Entry 3DY8 (X-ray diffraction, 2.15 A resolution); this record covers chain A.

== Chain A ==
Molecule: human phosphodiesterase 9
Source organism: Homo sapiens
Notes: EC 3.1.4.35; fragment: Catalytic domain
UniProt: O76083 (PDE9A_HUMAN); residues 182-506 here correspond to UniProt positions 242-566 (UniProt number = residue number + 60)
Amino-acid sequence (329 residues; row label = number of the first residue in the row):
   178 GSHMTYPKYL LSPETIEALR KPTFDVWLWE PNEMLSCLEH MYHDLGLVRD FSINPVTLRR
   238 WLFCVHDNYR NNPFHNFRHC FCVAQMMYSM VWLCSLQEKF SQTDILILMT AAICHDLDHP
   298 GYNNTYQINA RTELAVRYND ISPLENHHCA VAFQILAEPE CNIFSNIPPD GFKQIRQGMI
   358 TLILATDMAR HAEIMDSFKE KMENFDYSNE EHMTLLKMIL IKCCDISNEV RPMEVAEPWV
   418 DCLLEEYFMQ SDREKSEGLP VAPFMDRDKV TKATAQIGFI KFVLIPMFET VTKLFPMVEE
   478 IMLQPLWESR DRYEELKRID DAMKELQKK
Disordered / not traced: 506
Construct notes: expression tag (178-181)
Curated features (UniProtKB/Swiss-Prot):
  - active site: His-252 (Proton donor)
  - binding site (3',5'-cyclic GMP): His-252 to His-256, Asp-293, Asp-402, Tyr-424, Ala-452, Gln-453
  - binding site (Zn(2+)): His-256, His-292, Asp-293, Asp-402
  - binding site (Mg(2+)): Asp-293
  - modified residue: Ser-319 (Phosphoserine)
Metal / ion sites: Mn2+: Asp-293, Asp-402; Mg2+: Asp-293 (together with guanosine-5'-monophosphate)
Small-molecule neighbours: guanosine-5'-monophosphate (5GP): Phe-251, His-252, His-256, His-292, Asp-293, His-296, Thr-363, Met-365, Asp-402, Ile-403, Glu-406, Leu-420, Tyr-424, Ala-452, Gln-453, Phe-456
What the authors report for this chain:
  - binding site for guanosine-5'-monophosphate: His-252, Leu-420, Gln-453, Phe-456
  - Mn2+ coordination: His-256, His-292, Asp-293, Asp-402
  - Mg2+ coordination: Asp-293
  - catalytic residues: His-252
  - catalytic residues: Glu-423 (proposed by the authors, not directly observed)
  - mutagenesis - H252A: abolished catalytic activity
  - mutagenesis - H296A: decreased catalytic activity
  - specificity-determining residues: Glu-406 (proposed by the authors, not directly observed)

== Overview ==
Ligands of chain A: guanosine-5'-monophosphate. Asp-293 and Asp-402 coordinate Mn2+. Curated annotation
(UniProt) lists active-site residue His-252, 10 residues binding 3',5'-cyclic GMP, 4 Zn2+-binding residues and
Mg2+-binding residue Asp-293. From the paper: catalytic residues His-252 and Glu-423; H252A abolishes
catalytic activity.
Chain A is human phosphodiesterase 9 (Homo sapiens); the structure, Human Phosphodiesterase 9 in complex with
product 5'-GMP (E+P complex), was determined by X-ray diffraction, deposited together with 3DYL, 3DYN, 3DYQ
and 3DYS.
